PDB entry 4FOJ | X-ray diffraction, 1.55 A resolution | chain A

[Chain A]
Molecule: FimX
Source organism: Xanthomonas axonopodis pv. citri
Notes: fragment: EAL domain
UniProtKB: Q8PJX9 (Q8PJX9_XANAC); residues 426-689 here = UniProt positions 426-689
Amino-acid sequence (264 residues; numbered 426 to 689; the number before each row is that of its first residue):
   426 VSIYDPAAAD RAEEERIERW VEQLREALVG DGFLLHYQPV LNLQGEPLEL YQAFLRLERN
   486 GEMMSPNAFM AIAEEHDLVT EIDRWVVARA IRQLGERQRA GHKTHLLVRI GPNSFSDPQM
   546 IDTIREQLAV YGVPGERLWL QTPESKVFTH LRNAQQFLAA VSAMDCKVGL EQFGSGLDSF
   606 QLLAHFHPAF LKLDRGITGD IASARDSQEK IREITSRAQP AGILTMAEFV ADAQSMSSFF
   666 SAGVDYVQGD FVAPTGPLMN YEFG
Disordered / not traced: 426-434, 470-471
Ligand contacts: c-di-GMP (C2E; 9,9'-[(2R,3R,3aS,5S,7aR,9R,10R,10aS,12S,14aR)-3,5,10,12-tetrahydroxy-5,12-dioxidooctahydro-2H,7H-difuro[3,2-d:3',2'-j][1,3,7,9,2,8]tetraoxadiphosphacyclododecine-2,9-diyl]bis(2-amino-1,9-dihydro-6H-purin-6-one)): Gln463, Gln477, Ala478, Phe479, Leu480, Arg481, Ser490, Pro491, Asn492, Met495, Asp508, Val511, Arg534, Glu653, Phe654, Gln673, Gly674, Asp675, Thr680
From the paper describing this entry:
  - conformationally variable residues (order/disorder transition): Val426 to Ala437, Gly470 to Glu471
  - mutagenesis - R534A: decreased binding to c-di-GMP
  - mutagenesis - R534A: unchanged stability

[Summary]
Ligands of chain A: c-di-GMP. The paper reports that R534A reduces binding to c-di-GMP; conformational
variability at Val426 and Gly470.
Chain A is FimX (Xanthomonas axonopodis pv. citri); the structure, 1.55 A Crystal Structure of Xanthomonas
citri FimX EAL domain in complex with c-diGMP, was determined by X-ray diffraction (same publication as 4FOK
and 4FOU).
